PDB entry 7VWZ | electron microscopy, 4.00 A resolution | chains A and C of the 10 polymer chains in the assembly

== Chain A ==
Molecule: DNA-directed RNA polymerase subunit alpha
Source organism: Escherichia coli K-12
Notes: EC 2.7.7.6
UniProtKB: P0A7Z4 (RPOA_ECOLI); the author numbering skips numbers that UniProt does not, so the offset changes along the chain: 1-235 = UniProt 1-235; 565-658 = UniProt 236-329
Sequence (329 residues; numbered 1 to 658; 329 numbers in that range are skipped by the numbering (no residue carries them; nothing is unmodelled there); the number before each row is that of its first residue):
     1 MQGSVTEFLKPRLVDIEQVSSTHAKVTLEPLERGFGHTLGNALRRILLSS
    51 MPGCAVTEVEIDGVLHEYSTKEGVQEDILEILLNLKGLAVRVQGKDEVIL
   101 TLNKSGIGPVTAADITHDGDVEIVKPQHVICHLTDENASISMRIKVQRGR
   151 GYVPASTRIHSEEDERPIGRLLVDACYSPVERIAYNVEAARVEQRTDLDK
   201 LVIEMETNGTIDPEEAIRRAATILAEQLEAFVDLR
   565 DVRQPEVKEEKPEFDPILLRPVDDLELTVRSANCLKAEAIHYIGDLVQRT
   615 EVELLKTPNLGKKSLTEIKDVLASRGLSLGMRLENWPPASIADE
Unresolved in the structure: 1-5, 565-577
Curated features (UniProtKB/Swiss-Prot):
  - region: Glu162 to Glu165 (Required for interaction with Crp at class II promoters)
  - modified residue: Arg594 (ADP-ribosylarginine), Lys626 (N6-acetyllysine), Lys627 (N6-acetyllysine)

== Chain C ==
Molecule: DNA-directed RNA polymerase subunit beta
Source organism: Escherichia coli K-12
Notes: EC 2.7.7.6
UniProtKB: P0A8V2 (RPOB_ECOLI); residue numbers follow UniProt; this construct covers 1-1342
Sequence (1342 residues; each row starts with the number of its first residue):
     1 MVYSYTEKKRIRKDFGKRPQVLDVPYLLSIQLDSFQKFIEQDPEGQYGLE
    51 AAFRSVFPIQSYSGNSELQYVSYRLGEPVFDVQECQIRGVTYSAPLRVKL
   101 RLVIYEREAPEGTVKDIKEQEVYMGEIPLMTDNGTFVINGTERVIVSQLH
   151 RSPGVFFDSDKGKTHSSGKVLYNARIIPYRGSWLDFEFDPKDNLFVRIDR
   201 RRKLPATIILRALNYTTEQILDLFFEKVIFEIRDNKLQMELVPERLRGET
   251 ASFDIEANGKVYVEKGRRITARHIRQLEKDDVKLIEVPVEYIAGKVVAKD
   301 YIDESTGELICAANMELSLDLLAKLSQSGHKRIETLFTNDLDHGPYISET
   351 LRVDPTNDRLSALVEIYRMMRPGEPPTREAAESLFENLFFSEDRYDLSAV
   401 GRMKFNRSLLREEIEGSGILSKDDIIDVMKKLIDIRNGKGEVDDIDHLGN
   451 RRIRSVGEMAENQFRVGLVRVERAVKERLSLGDLDTLMPQDMINAKPISA
   501 AVKEFFGSSQLSQFMVQNNPLSEITHKRRISALGPGGLTRERAGFEVRDV
   551 HPTHYGRVCPIETPEGPNIGLINSLSVYAQTNEYGFLETPYRKVTDGVVT
   601 DEIHYLSAIEEGNYVIAQANSNLDEEGHFVEDLVTCRSKGESSLFSRDQV
   651 DYMDVSTQQVVSVGASLIPFLEHDDANRALMGANMQRQAVPTLRADKPLV
   701 GTGMERAVAVDSGVTAVAKRGGVVQYVDASRIVIKVNEDEMYPGEAGIDI
   751 YNLTKYTRSNQNTCINQMPCVSLGEPVERGDVLADGPSTDLGELALGQNM
   801 RVAFMPWNGYNFEDSILVSERVVQEDRFTTIHIQELACVSRDTKLGPEEI
   851 TADIPNVGEAALSKLDESGIVYIGAEVTGGDILVGKVTPKGETQLTPEEK
   901 LLRAIFGEKASDVKDSSLRVPNGVSGTVIDVQVFTRDGVEKDKRALEIEE
   951 MQLKQAKKDLSEELQILEAGLFSRIRAVLVAGGVEAEKLDKLPRDRWLEL
  1001 GLTDEEKQNQLEQLAEQYDELKHEFEKKLEAKRRKITQGDDLAPGVLKIV
  1051 KVYLAVKRRIQPGDKMAGRHGNKGVISKINPIEDMPYDENGTPVDIVLNP
  1101 LGVPSRMNIGQILETHLGMAAKGIGDKINAMLKQQQEVAKLREFIQRAYD
  1151 LGADVRQKVDLSTFSDEEVMRLAENLRKGMPIATPVFDGAKEAEIKELLK
  1201 LGDLPTSGQIRLYDGRTGEQFERPVTVGYMYMLKLNHLVDDKMHARSTGS
  1251 YSLVTQQPLGGKAQFGGQRFGEMEVWALEAYGAAYTLQEMLTVKSDDVNG
  1301 RTKMYKNIVDGNHQMEPGMPESFNVLLKEIRSLGINIELEDE
Unresolved in the structure: 1-2, 375
Differences from the reference sequence: engineered mutation Val516 (Asp in P0A8V2)
Curated features (UniProtKB/Swiss-Prot):
  - modified residue (N6-acetyllysine): Lys1022, Lys1200
  - mutagenesis: Ile561 (I561S: Resistant to antibiotics salinamide A and B), Ile569 (I569S: Resistant to antibiotics salinamide A and B), Ala665 (A665E: Resistant to antibiotics salinamide A and B), Asp675 (D675A/G: Resistant to antibiotics salinamide A and B), Asn677 (N677H/K: Resistant to antibiotics salinamide A and B), Leu680 (L680M: Resistant to antibiotics salinamide A and B), Glu813 (E813K: Disrupts the enzyme's active center)

== Interface between chain A and chain C ==
Contacting residue pairs - 52 pairs, chain A then chain C:
  Asn41(A) with Tyr1087(C); Gly1215(C); Arg1216(C); Thr1217(C), hydrogen bond (side chain-backbone); Gly1218(C)
  Arg44(A) with Ile1082(C); Glu1083(C), hydrogen bond (side chain-backbone); Tyr1087(C); Gly1215(C)
  Arg45(A) with Glu1083(C), salt bridge; Asp1084(C); Gly1215(C); Arg1216(C)
  Leu48(A) with Glu1083(C)
  Ser49(A) with Glu1083(C)
  Leu65(A) with Gly874(C)
  His66(A) with Gly874(C); Ile929(C)
  Tyr68(A) with Tyr756(C); Ile831(C), hydrophobic; Thr927(C); Ile929(C), hydrophobic; Lys1057(C)
  Thr70(A) with Ala729(C), hydrogen bond (side chain-backbone)
  Lys71(A) with Asp728(C)
  Glu72(A) with Asp728(C)
  Gly73(A) with Asp728(C), hydrogen bond (backbone-side chain)
  Val74(A) with Asp728(C); Ala729(C), hydrogen bond (backbone-backbone)
  Gln75(A) with Ala729(C)
  Asp77(A) with Ala729(C); Asn766(C); Gln767(C)
  Leu79(A) with Leu693(C), hydrophobic; Tyr756(C)
  Glu80(A) with Met768(C)
  Leu83(A) with Arg694(C); Asp826(C)
  Thr134(A) with Val727(C), hydrogen bond (side chain-backbone); Leu773(C)
  Asp135(A) with Tyr726(C), hydrogen bond; Asp728(C)
  Tyr152(A) with Val823(C), hydrogen bond (side chain-backbone); Gln824(C)
  Asp174(A) with Lys1057(C), salt bridge
  Cys176(A) with Gln824(C), hydrogen bond
  Arg182(A) with Asn1090(C), hydrogen bond (side chain-backbone); Gly1091(C); Thr1092(C)
  Ala184(A) with Gly1091(C)
  Tyr185(A) with Tyr1087(C); Gly1218(C), hydrogen bond (side chain-backbone)
Interface residues without a listed pair, chain A (31 interface residues in all): Glu67, Ser69, Glu76, Ile168, Glu181
Interface residues without a listed pair, chain C (39 interface residues in all): Ser730, Lys755, Ser772, Arg821, Ile873, Val928, Val1056, Met1085, Glu1089

== In short ==
Chain A and chain C form an interface of 31 and 39 residues respectively; the contacts include 11 hydrogen
bonds and 2 salt bridges. Polar contacts include Arg45(A)-Glu1083(C), Asp174(A)-Lys1057(C) and
Asn41(A)-Thr1217(C). UniProt lists 7 mutagenesis sites on chain C.
Here chain A is DNA-directed RNA polymerase subunit alpha and chain C is DNA-directed RNA polymerase subunit
beta, both from Escherichia coli K-12. Entry 7VWZ (Cryo-EM structure of Rob-dependent transcription activation
complex in a unique conformation) was determined by electron microscopy, deposited together with 7VWY.
